PDB entry 6SQG | X-ray diffraction, 1.90 A resolution | chains B and C of the 5 polymer chains in the assembly

== Chain B (and C) ==
Name: viral rhodopsin OLPVRII
Source organism: Organic Lake phycodnavirus
Notes: chain C of this document is another copy of the same molecule, construct and numbering; everything in this record applies to it too
UniProtKB: F2Y2Z0 (F2Y2Z0_9PHYC); residues 1-211 here = UniProt positions 1-211
Amino-acid sequence (211 residues; numbered 1 to 211; the number before each row is that of its first residue):
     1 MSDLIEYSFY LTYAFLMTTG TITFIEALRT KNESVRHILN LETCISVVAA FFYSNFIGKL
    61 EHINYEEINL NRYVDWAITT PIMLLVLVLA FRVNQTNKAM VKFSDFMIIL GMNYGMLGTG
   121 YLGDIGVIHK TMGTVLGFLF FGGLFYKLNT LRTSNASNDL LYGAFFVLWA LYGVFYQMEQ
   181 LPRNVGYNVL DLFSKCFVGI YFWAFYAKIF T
Disordered / not traced: 1 (chain C: 1-2)
Glycans and other covalent adducts: retinal (RET) linked to Lys195
Residues lining bound ligands:
  - eicosane (LFA), molecule 1: Leu4, Tyr7, Ser8, Leu11, Val185, Val189
  - eicosane (LFA), molecule 2: Leu4, Leu168, Leu171, Phe175, Met178, Leu181, Pro182, Val185, Gly186, Val189, Leu190, Phe193
  - eicosane (LFA), molecule 3: Tyr7, Leu11, Phe15, Phe197
  - eicosane (LFA), molecule 4: Phe15, Phe197, Ile200, Tyr201, Phe210
  - eicosane (LFA), molecule 5: Met17, Gly20, Thr21, Phe24, Thr43, Val47, Ala50
  - eicosane (LFA), molecule 6: Leu41, Pro81, Ile82, Leu85, Phe106
  - eicosane (LFA), molecule 7: Tyr73, Val74, Ala77, Tyr114, Leu117, Gly118, Tyr121
  - eicosane (LFA), molecule 8: Ser104, Met107, Ile108
  - eicosane (LFA), molecule 9: Met107, Leu110, Gly111, Tyr114
  - eicosane (LFA), molecule 10: Ile108, Met112, Gly143, Tyr146, Lys147
  - eicosane (LFA), molecule 11: Ile108, Gly111, Met112
  - eicosane (LFA), molecule 12: Met112, Leu136, Leu139, Phe140
  - eicosane (LFA), molecule 13: Tyr114, Gly115, Gly118, Thr119, Leu122
  - eicosane (LFA), molecule 14: Gly142, Phe145, Tyr146, Asn149, Tyr162, Phe166
  - eicosane (LFA), molecule 15: Leu160, Leu161, Gly163, Ala164, Val167, Leu168, Phe193, Phe197, Val198, Tyr201
  - retinal (RET): Tyr73, Trp76, Thr79, Thr80, Met83, Met116, Leu117, Gly120, Gly133, Thr134, Gly137, Phe138, Phe141, Trp169, Tyr172, Gly173, Tyr176, Tyr187, Asp191, Ser194
What the authors report for this chain:
  - binding site for the ligand OLB: Phe103, Phe197, Ile200, Tyr201, Ala204, Phe205, Ile209, Phe210
  - self-association interface (contacts with another copy of this molecule); pairs are residue here / residue on that copy: Ile22-Asn40 (backbone contact), Glu26-Asn40, Leu28-Leu28 (water-mediated contact), Arg36-Arg29 (water-mediated contact), His37-Trp203, Leu28, Arg36
  - binding site for eicosane: Phe24, Leu28
  - binding site for retinal: Asp75, Met83, Gly137, Phe138, Gly173, Asp191, Ser194, Lys195
  - catalytic residues: Glu42, Asp75
  - specificity-determining residues: Arg29 (from molecular simulation)

== Interface between chain B and chain C ==
Contacting residue pairs (49; chain B residue first):
  Phe24(B) - Ile25(C)  hydrophobic
  Ala27(B) - Arg29(C)
  Leu28(B) - Arg29(C)  hydrogen bond (backbone-side chain)
  Thr30(B) - Arg29(C)  hydrogen bond (backbone-side chain)
  Glu33(B) - Ala207(C)
  Arg36(B) - Glu26(C)  salt bridge
  Arg36(B) - Arg29(C)
  His37(B) - Glu26(C)  salt bridge
  His37(B) - Ala207(C)
  His37(B) - Ile209(C)
  Asn40(B) - Thr21(C)
  Asn40(B) - Ile22(C)  hydrogen bond (side chain-backbone)
  Asn40(B) - Ile25(C)
  Asn40(B) - Glu26(C)
  Asn40(B) - Trp203(C)
  Leu41(B) - Ile22(C)  hydrophobic
  Leu41(B) - Trp203(C)  hydrophobic
  Cys44(B) - Thr18(C)
  Cys44(B) - Thr21(C)
  Cys44(B) - Ile22(C)  hydrophobic
  Val47(B) - Met17(C)  hydrophobic
  Val48(B) - Ala14(C)
  Val48(B) - Thr18(C)
  Phe51(B) - Tyr10(C)  hydrophobic
  Phe51(B) - Tyr13(C)  hydrophobic
  Phe51(B) - Met17(C)  hydrophobic
  Phe52(B) - Ala14(C)  hydrophobic
  Asn55(B) - Tyr10(C)
  Leu70(B) - Tyr7(C)  hydrogen bond (backbone-side chain)
  Asn71(B) - Tyr7(C)  hydrogen bond
  Val74(B) - Tyr7(C)  hydrophobic
  Val74(B) - Leu11(C)
  Ile78(B) - Leu11(C)
  Ile78(B) - Ala14(C)  hydrophobic
  Ile78(B) - Phe15(C)  hydrophobic
  Ile78(B) - Thr18(C)
  Ile82(B) - Thr18(C)
  Ala99(B) - Lys208(C)
  Ala99(B) - Ile209(C)
  Met100(B) - Lys208(C)
  Met100(B) - Ile209(C)
  Val101(B) - Ile209(C)  hydrogen bond (backbone-backbone)
  Val101(B) - Phe210(C)
  Val101(B) - Thr211(C)  hydrogen bond (backbone-backbone)
  Lys102(B) - Thr211(C)
  Phe103(B) - Phe210(C)  hydrophobic
  Phe103(B) - Thr211(C)  hydrogen bond (backbone-backbone)
  Phe106(B) - Phe210(C)  hydrophobic
  Tyr121(B) - Leu4(C)
Also at the interface, not in a pair above, chain B (33 interface residues in all): Arg29, Thr43, Ala77, Leu85, Leu89, Arg92
Also at the interface, not in a pair above, chain C (23 interface residues in all): Phe24, Leu28, Thr30

== In short ==
The interface between chain B and chain C involves 33 residues on one side and 23 on the other; the contacts
include 8 hydrogen bonds and 2 salt bridges. Polar pairs include Arg36(B)-Glu26(C), His37(B)-Glu26(C) and
Leu28(B)-Arg29(C). The paper reports catalytic residues Glu42(B) and Asp75(B); a binding site for the ligand
OLB at Phe103(B), Phe197(B) and Ile200(B) among others.
Both chains are viral rhodopsin OLPVRII (Organic Lake phycodnavirus). Entry 6SQG (Crystal structure of viral
rhodopsin OLPVRII) was determined by X-ray diffraction.
